Entry 9J3E (electron microscopy, 3.00 A resolution); this record covers chains D and J of the 12 polymer chains in the assembly.

[Chain D]
Molecule: RND efflux system, MexC-like protein
Source organism: Klebsiella pneumoniae
UniProtKB: A0A411AKL2 (A0A411AKL2_KLEPN); residue numbers follow UniProt; this construct covers 1-387
Sequence (395 residues; each row starts with the number of its first residue):
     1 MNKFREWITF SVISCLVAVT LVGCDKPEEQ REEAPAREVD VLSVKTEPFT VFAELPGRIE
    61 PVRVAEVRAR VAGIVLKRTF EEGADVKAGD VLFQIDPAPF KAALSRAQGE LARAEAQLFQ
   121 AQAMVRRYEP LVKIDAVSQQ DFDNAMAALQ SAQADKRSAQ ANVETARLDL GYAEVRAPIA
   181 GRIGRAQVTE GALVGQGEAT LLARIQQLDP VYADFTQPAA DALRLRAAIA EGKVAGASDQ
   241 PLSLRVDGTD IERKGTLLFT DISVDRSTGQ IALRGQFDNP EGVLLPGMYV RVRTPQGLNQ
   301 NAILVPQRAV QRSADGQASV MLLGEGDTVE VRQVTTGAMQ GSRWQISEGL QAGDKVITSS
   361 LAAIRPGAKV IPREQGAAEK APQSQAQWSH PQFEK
Unresolved in the structure: 1-35, 374-395
Sequence notes: expression tag (388-395)

[Chain J]
Molecule: Efflux pump membrane transporter
Source organism: Klebsiella pneumoniae
UniProtKB: A0A411AKL6 (A0A411AKL6_KLEPN); residues 1-1044 here = UniProt positions 1-1044
Sequence (1044 residues; row label = number of the first residue in the row):
     1 MPLFFIRRPN FAWVVALFIS LGGLLVIPFL PVAQYPNVAP PQITVTATYP GASAQVLTDS
    61 VTSVIEEELN GAKNLLYFES TSNANGIAEI TVTFQPGTDP ELAQVDVQNR LKKAEARMPQ
   121 AVLTLGIQTE QATAGFLLIY SLRYKDGDKN ANTTALADYA VRNVNNEIRR LPGVGKLQFF
   181 DSEAAMRVWI DPQKLVGYGL SIDDVNNAIR TQNVQVPAGA FGSTPGSSEQ ELTATLTVKG
   241 TLDNPEEFAA IVLRANQDGS RLTLGDVARI EVGSQDYNFG SRQDGKPAVA AAVQLSPGAN
   301 AIQTAEAVKQ RLTELSANFP DNVEFSVPYD TSRFVDVAID KVIMTLIEAM VLVFLVMFLF
   361 LQNVRYTLIP SIVVPVCLLG TLTFMYLLGF SVNMMTMFGM VLAIGILVDD AIVVVENVER
   421 IMAEEGLAPV PATIKAMGQV SGAIIGITLV LSAVFLPLAF MAGSVGVIYQ QFSLSLAVSI
   481 LFSGFLALTF TPALCATLLK PIPVGHHEKT GFFGWFNRKF TSLTSRYTKL NDKLVPRAGR
   541 VMFIYLGVVV LMGFLYMRLP ESFVPVEDQG YMIVDIQLPP GATRERTSAA GGELESFLMA
   601 REAVQTTFLV LGFSFSGMGE NAAIAFPLLK DWSERDSSQS PEAESAAVNQ HFANLDDGAI
   661 MAVPPPPVEG LGNSGGFALR LQDRAGLGRD ALLAARDEVL GKVNGNPKFL YAMMEGLAEA
   721 PQLRLVIDRE QARTLGVSFE AISSALSTAF GSSVINDFAN AGRQQRVVVQ AEQAERMTPE
   781 SVLRLHVPND SGSLVPLSAF VTTSWEEGPV QVARYNGYPS IRIAGDAAPG VSTGEAMLEL
   841 ERIAAELPEG IGYEWTGLSY QERVASGQAT MLFALAITVV FLLLVALYES WAIPLTVMLI
   901 VPVGALGAVL AVTAIGLPND VYFKVGLITV IGLAAKNAIL IVEFAKDLWE DGYSLRDAAV
   961 EAARLRFRPI IMTSMAFMLG VVPLAIATGA GAASQRALGT GVLGGMLSAT MLGVIFVPIF
  1021 FVWVLSLLRT KPQQTDNHPL HKAE
Unresolved in the structure: 1033-1044
Residues lining bound ligands: 1-(naphthalen-1-ylmethyl)piperazine (A1EAN): Phe136, Ile139, Phe180, Tyr329, Tyr571, Phe613, Phe615, Phe626

[Chain D / chain J interface]
Contacting residue pairs - 8 pairs, chain D then chain J:
  Arg266(D) with Gln257(J)
  Gln307(D) with Glu231(J); Leu232(J)
  Arg308(D) with Glu231(J), salt bridge; Leu232(J)
  Met339(D) with Gln230(J)
  Gly341(D) with Glu229(J)
  Ser342(D) with Glu229(J), hydrogen bond (backbone-side chain)
Other interface residues (no listed pair), chain D (9 interface residues in all): Ser267, Pro306, Trp344
Other interface residues (no listed pair), chain J (6 interface residues in all): Phe221

[In short]
The interface between chain D and chain J involves 9 residues on one side and 6 on the other; the contacts
include 1 hydrogen bond and 1 salt bridge. Polar contacts include Arg308(D)-Glu231(J) and Ser342(D)-Glu229(J).
Ligands of chain J: 1-(naphthalen-1-ylmethyl)piperazine.
Chain D is RND efflux system, MexC-like protein and chain J is Efflux pump membrane transporter, both from
Klebsiella pneumoniae; the structure, Cryo-EM structure of TMexCD1-TOprJ1 in complex with
1-(1-naphthylmethyl)piperazine, was determined by electron microscopy.
